PDB entry 1G65 | X-ray diffraction, 2.25 A resolution | chains O and U of the 30 polymer chains in the assembly

Chain O:
Protein: Proteasome component Y7
Source organism: Saccharomyces cerevisiae
Notes: EC 3.4.25.1
UniProt: P23639 (PSA2_YEAST); the construct lacks a stretch of the UniProt sequence and is renumbered around it, so the offset changes along the chain: 4-102 = UniProt 1-99; 103-147 = UniProt 101-145; 148-200 = UniProt 147-199; 202-209 = UniProt 200-207; 2 more segments
Chain sequence (250 residues; each row starts with the number of its first residue; note: 1 number in that range is skipped by the numbering (no residue carries it; nothing is unmodelled there); a row labelled like 217A-217B holds insertion residues (217A, then the next letters in order)):
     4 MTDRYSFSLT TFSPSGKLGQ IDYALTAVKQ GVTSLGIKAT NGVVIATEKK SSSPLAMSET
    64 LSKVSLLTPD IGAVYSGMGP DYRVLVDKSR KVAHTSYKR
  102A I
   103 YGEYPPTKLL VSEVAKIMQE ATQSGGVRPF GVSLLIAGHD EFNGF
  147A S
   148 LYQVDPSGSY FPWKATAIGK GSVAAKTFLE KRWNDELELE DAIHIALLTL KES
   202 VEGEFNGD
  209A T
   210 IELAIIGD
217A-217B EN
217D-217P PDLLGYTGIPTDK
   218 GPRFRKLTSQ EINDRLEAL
Curated features (UniProtKB/Swiss-Prot):
  - cross-link: Lys-110 (Glycyl lysine isopeptide (Lys-Gly) (interchain with G-Cter in ubiquitin))

Chain U:
Protein: Proteasome component C7-alpha
Source organism: Saccharomyces cerevisiae
Notes: EC 3.4.25.1
UniProt: P21243 (PSA6_YEAST); the construct lacks a stretch of the UniProt sequence and is renumbered around it, so the offset changes along the chain: 6-34 = UniProt 10-38; 35-143 = UniProt 40-148; 144-179 = UniProt 150-185; 180-184 = UniProt 191-195; 2 more segments
Chain sequence (243 residues; row label = number of the first residue in the row; note: 1 number in that range is skipped by the numbering (no residue carries it; nothing is unmodelled there); a row labelled like 179A-179E holds insertion residues (179A, then the next letters in order)):
     6 AGYDRHITIF SPEGRLYQVE YAFKATNQT
   34A N
    35 INSLAVRGKD CTVVISQKKV PDKLLDPTTV SYIFCISRTI GMVVNGPIPD ARNAALRAKA
    95 EAAEFRYKYG YDMPCDVLAK RMANLSQIYT QRAYMRPLGV ILTFVSVDE
  143A E
   144 LGPSIYKTDP AGYYVGYKAT ATGPKQQEIT TNLENH
179A-179E FKKSK
   180 IDHIN
184G-184H EE
   185 SWEKVVEFAI THMIDALGTE FSKNDLEVGV ATKD
   220 KFFTLSAENI EERLVAIAEQ D

How chain O and chain U interact:
Residue-residue contacts (63; chain O residue first):
  Asp-6(O) with Tyr-128(U)
  Tyr-8(O) with Ile-12(U); Ala-127(U), hydrophobic; Tyr-128(U)
  Leu-12(O) with Ile-14(U), hydrophobic; Ala-127(U), hydrophobic
  Gln-23(O) with Ile-14(U); Phe-15(U), hydrogen bond (side chain-backbone)
  Tyr-26(O) with Phe-15(U), hydrophobic; Ser-16(U); Pro-17(U), hydrophobic; Gly-19(U)
  Ala-27(O) with Phe-15(U), hydrophobic
  Thr-29(O) with Pro-17(U); Glu-18(U)
  Ala-30(O) with Gly-19(U)
  Ser-56(O) with Glu-177(U)
  Pro-57(O) with Lys-161(U), hydrogen bond (backbone-side chain); Glu-177(U)
  Leu-58(O) with Tyr-160(U); Lys-161(U), hydrogen bond (backbone-backbone); Ala-162(U); Leu-176(U), hydrophobic; Glu-177(U); Phe-179A(U), hydrophobic
  Ala-59(O) with Gly-159(U); Tyr-160(U), hydrophobic
  Met-60(O) with Arg-41(U); Gly-159(U), hydrogen bond (backbone-backbone); Tyr-160(U); Lys-161(U)
  Thr-63(O) with Tyr-149(U); Val-158(U); Gly-159(U), hydrogen bond (side chain-backbone)
  Leu-64(O) with Tyr-156(U)
  Met-81(O) with Phe-15(U), hydrophobic; Leu-21(U), hydrophobic
  Pro-83(O) with Gln-121(U); Ala-154(U); Gly-155(U)
  Asp-84(O) with Gln-121(U)
  Arg-86(O) with Ala-117(U); Asn-118(U); Gly-155(U), hydrogen bond (side chain-backbone); Tyr-157(U)
  Val-87(O) with Asn-118(U); Gln-121(U)
  Asp-90(O) with Lys-114(U), salt bridge; Asn-118(U)
  Ala-123(O) with Gln-125(U)
  Gly-128(O) with Gln-125(U); Arg-126(U); Ala-127(U), hydrogen bond (backbone-backbone)
  Val-129(O) with Gln-125(U); Arg-126(U)
  Arg-130(O) with Thr-13(U); Phe-15(U); Leu-21(U); Thr-124(U), hydrogen bond (side chain-backbone); Gln-125(U), hydrogen bond (backbone-backbone)
  Pro-131(O) with Phe-15(U)
  Phe-132(O) with Gln-125(U)
  Gly-133(O) with Phe-15(U)
Other interface residues (no listed pair), chain O (31 interface residues in all): Thr-5, Gln-33, Ser-55
Other interface residues (no listed pair), chain U (34 interface residues in all): Thr-163, Thr-173

Overview:
31 residues of chain O and 34 residues of chain U are in contact; the contacts include 9 hydrogen bonds and 1
salt bridge. Polar contacts include Asp-90(O)/Lys-114(U), Gln-23(O)/Phe-15(U) and Pro-57(O)/Lys-161(U).
Chain O is Proteasome component Y7 and chain U is Proteasome component C7-alpha, both from Saccharomyces
cerevisiae; the structure, Crystal structure of epoxomicin:20s proteasome reveals a molecular basis for
selectivity of alpha,beta-epoxyketone proteasome inhibitors, was determined by X-ray diffraction.
